Entry 4AQ2 (X-ray diffraction, 1.95 A resolution); this record covers chains B and E of the 6 polymer chains in the assembly.

Chain B (and E):
Molecule: Homogentisate 1,2-dioxygenase
From: Pseudomonas putida
Notes: EC 1.13.11.5; chain E of this document is another copy of the same molecule, construct and numbering; everything in this record applies to it too
Reference sequence: Q88E47 (HGD_PSEPK); residues 1-433 here = UniProt positions 1-433
Sequence (433 residues; numbered 1 to 433; the number before each row is that of its first residue):
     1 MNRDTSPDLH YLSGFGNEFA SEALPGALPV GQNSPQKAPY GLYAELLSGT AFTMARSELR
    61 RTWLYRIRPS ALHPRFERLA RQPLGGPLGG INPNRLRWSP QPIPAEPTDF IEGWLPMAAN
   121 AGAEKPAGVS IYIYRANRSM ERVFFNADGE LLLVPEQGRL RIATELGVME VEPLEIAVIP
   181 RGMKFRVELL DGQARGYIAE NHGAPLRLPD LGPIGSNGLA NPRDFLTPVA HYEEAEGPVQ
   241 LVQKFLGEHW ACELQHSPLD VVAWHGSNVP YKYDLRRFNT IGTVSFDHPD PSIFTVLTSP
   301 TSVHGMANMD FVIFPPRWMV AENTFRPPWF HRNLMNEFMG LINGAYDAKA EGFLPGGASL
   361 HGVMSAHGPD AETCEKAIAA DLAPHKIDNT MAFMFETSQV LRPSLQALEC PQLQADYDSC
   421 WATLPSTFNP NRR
Unresolved in the structure: 1-7 (chain E: 1-7, 345-351)
Metal / ion sites: Fe ion: His-331, Glu-337, His-367
What the authors report for this chain:
  - catalytic residues: His-288 (proposed by the authors, not directly observed)
  - catalytic residues: Tyr-346

Interface between chain B and chain E:
Contacting residue pairs (48; chain B residue first):
  Ser-13(B) with Glu-18(E)
  Asn-17(B) with Asn-17(E); Glu-18(E), hydrogen bond (side chain-backbone)
  Glu-18(B) with Ser-13(E); Asn-17(E), hydrogen bond (backbone-side chain); Pro-222(E)
  Leu-28(B) with Arg-223(E)
  Pro-29(B) with Arg-223(E), hydrogen bond (backbone-side chain)
  Val-30(B) with Arg-277(E)
  Gly-31(B) with Arg-277(E)
  Gln-32(B) with Arg-223(E), hydrogen bond (backbone-side chain)
  Asn-33(B) with Asn-217(E); Asn-221(E); Arg-223(E), hydrogen bond
  Leu-46(B) with Asn-217(E)
  Phe-52(B) with Gly-215(E); Ser-216(E)
  Thr-53(B) with Gly-212(E)
  Arg-56(B) with Leu-208(E); Leu-211(E); Pro-222(E)
  Ser-57(B) with Ser-57(E)
  Leu-59(B) with Ser-216(E)
  Arg-61(B) with Ser-216(E), hydrogen bond (side chain-backbone); Asn-217(E), hydrogen bond; Pro-222(E)
  Trp-63(B) with Asn-217(E), hydrogen bond
  Leu-208(B) with Arg-56(E)
  Leu-211(B) with Arg-56(E)
  Gly-212(B) with Thr-53(E)
  Gly-215(B) with Phe-52(E)
  Ser-216(B) with Phe-52(E); Leu-59(E); Arg-61(E), hydrogen bond (backbone-side chain)
  Asn-217(B) with Asn-33(E); Leu-46(E); Arg-61(E), hydrogen bond; Trp-63(E), hydrogen bond
  Pro-222(B) with Glu-18(E); Arg-56(E); Arg-61(E)
  Arg-223(B) with Leu-28(E); Pro-29(E), hydrogen bond (side chain-backbone); Gln-32(E), hydrogen bond (side chain-backbone); Asn-33(E); His-265(E), hydrogen bond
  His-265(B) with Arg-223(E), hydrogen bond
  Arg-277(B) with Val-30(E)
Other interface residues (no listed pair), chain B (32 interface residues in all): Gly-14, Ala-20, Pro-213, Asn-221, Asp-224
Other interface residues (no listed pair), chain E (32 interface residues in all): Gly-14, Ala-20, Gly-31, Pro-213, Asp-224

Summary:
The chain B/chain E interface involves 32 residues from each chain, with 15 hydrogen bonds. Polar contacts
include Asn-17(B)/Glu-18(E), Pro-29(B)/Arg-223(E) and Gln-32(B)/Arg-223(E). The Fe ion site is built by
His-331(B), Glu-337(B) and His-367(B). From the paper: catalytic residues His-288(B) and Tyr-346(B).
Chain B and chain E are both Homogentisate 1,2-dioxygenase (Pseudomonas putida); the structure, resting state
of homogentisate 1,2-dioxygenase, was determined by X-ray diffraction (same publication as 4AQ6).
